7TNQ - chains b and d of the 100 polymer chains in the assembly; structure by electron microscopy, 8.40 A resolution (very low resolution: no residue pairs are listed; an interface is given only as per-side residue counts).

# Chain b (and d)
Molecule: PDI family protein
From: Toxoplasma gondii
Notes: EC 1.8.1.8; chain d of this document is another copy of the same molecule, construct and numbering; everything in this record applies to it too
UniProt: A0A125YMM3 (A0A125YMM3_TOXGM); residue numbers follow UniProt; this construct covers 1-220
Sequence (220 residues; numbered 1 to 220; the number before each row is that of its first residue):
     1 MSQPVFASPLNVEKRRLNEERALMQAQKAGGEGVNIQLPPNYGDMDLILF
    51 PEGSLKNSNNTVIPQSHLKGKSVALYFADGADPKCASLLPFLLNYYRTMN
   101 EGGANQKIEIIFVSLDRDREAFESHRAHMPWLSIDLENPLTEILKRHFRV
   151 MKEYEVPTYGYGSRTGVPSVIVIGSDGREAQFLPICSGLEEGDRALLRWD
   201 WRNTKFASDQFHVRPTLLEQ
Unresolved in the structure: 1-47, 153-162, 208-220 (chain d: 1, 30-34, 208-220)

# Interface between chain b and chain d
At this resolution (8 A) residue pairs are not listed: 18 residues of chain b and 17 of chain d lie at the interface.

# In short
18 residues of chain b face 17 of chain d across their interface.
Both chains are PDI family protein (Toxoplasma gondii). Entry 7TNQ (The symmetry-released subpellicular
microtubule map from detergent-extracted Toxoplasma cells) was determined by electron microscopy, deposited
together with 7TNS and 7TNT.
